7C7I - chains A and B of the 4 polymer chains in the assembly; structure by X-ray diffraction, 2.28 A resolution.

[Chain A (and B)]
Protein: Ras-related protein Rap-1b
From: Homo sapiens
Notes: chain B of this document is another copy of the same molecule, construct and numbering; everything in this record applies to it too
Reference sequence: P61224 (RAP1B_HUMAN); residue numbers follow UniProt; this construct covers 1-167
Amino-acid sequence (167 residues; numbered 1 to 167; the number before each row is that of its first residue):
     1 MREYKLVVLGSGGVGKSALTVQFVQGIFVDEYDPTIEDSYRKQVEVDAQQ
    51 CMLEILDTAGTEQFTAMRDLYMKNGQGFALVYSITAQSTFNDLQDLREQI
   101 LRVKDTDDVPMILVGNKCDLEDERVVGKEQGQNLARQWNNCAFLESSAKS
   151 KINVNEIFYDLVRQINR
Not modelled in the structure: 62
Differences from the reference sequence: engineered mutation D30 (Glu in P61224), E31 (Lys in P61224)
Ion coordination: Mg2+: D33 (together with GTP); Ca2+: N155, E156 (shared with N155(B), E156(B) of chain B)
Ligand contacts: GTP (guanosine-5'-triphosphate): S11, G12, G13, V14, G15, K16, S17, A18, F28, V29, D30, E31, Y32, D33, P34, T35, D57, T58, N116, K117, D119, L120, S147, A148, K149
UniProt features mapped onto this chain:
  - motif: Y32 to Y40 (Effector region)
  - binding site (GTP): G10 to A18, D57 to T61, N116 to D119, S147 to K149
  - modified residue: S39 (ADP-ribosylserine)
  - natural variant: G12 (G12E: In THC11; G12V: In THC11), A59 (A59G: In THC11), G60 (G60R: In THC11)
  - mutagenesis: Q25 (Q25A: Impairs interaction with KRIT1), Y32 (Y32A: 25-fold reduction in RAP1GAP-stimulated GTPase activity; Y32F: 2-fold reduction in RAP1GAP-stimulated GTPase activity), E37 (E37A: Strong reduction in nucleotide exchange with EPAC2), D38 (D38A: Impairs interaction with KRIT1), Q63 (Q63E: Abolishes complex formation with RAP1GAP. Loss GTPase activity), F64 (F64A: Abolishes complex formation with RAP1GAP. Loss GTPase activity)

[How chain A and chain B interact]
Residue-residue contacts (20):
  G26(A) with E45(B)
  I27(A) with E45(B)
  F28(A) with E45(B), hydrogen bond (backbone-side chain)
  E45(A) with G26(B); I27(B); F28(B), hydrogen bond (side chain-backbone)
  S150(A) with R163(B), hydrogen bond (backbone-side chain)
  K151(A) with N155(B), hydrogen bond (backbone-side chain); E156(B); Y159(B)
  I152(A) with E156(B)
  N153(A) with E156(B), hydrogen bond (backbone-side chain)
  N155(A) with K151(B), hydrogen bond (side chain-backbone); N155(B)
  E156(A) with K151(B); I152(B); N153(B), hydrogen bond (side chain-backbone); E156(B)
  Y159(A) with K151(B)
  R163(A) with S150(B), hydrogen bond (side chain-backbone)
Also at the interface, not in a pair above, chain A (14 interface residues in all): D47, K149
Also at the interface, not in a pair above, chain B (15 interface residues in all): D47, K149, V154

[Summary]
Chain A and chain B form an interface of 14 and 15 residues respectively; the contacts include 8 hydrogen
bonds. Among the polar pairs are F28(A)-E45(B), S150(A)-R163(B) and K151(A)-N155(B). Bound to chain A: GTP.
Chain A and chain B are both Ras-related protein Rap-1b (Homo sapiens); the structure, Crystal structure of
SHANK3 SPN domain in complex with GTP-bound Rap1b(E30D,K31E), was determined by X-ray diffraction (same
publication as 7C7J).
